PDB entry 1NFH | X-ray diffraction, 2.65 A resolution | chains A and B

[Chain A (and B)]
Name: conserved hypothetical protein AF1956
From: Archaeoglobus fulgidus
Notes: chain B of this document is another copy of the same molecule, construct and numbering; everything in this record applies to it too
UniProtKB: O28323 (ALBA2_ARCFU); residues 1-89 here = UniProt positions 1-89
Sequence (89 residues; row label = number of the first residue in the row):
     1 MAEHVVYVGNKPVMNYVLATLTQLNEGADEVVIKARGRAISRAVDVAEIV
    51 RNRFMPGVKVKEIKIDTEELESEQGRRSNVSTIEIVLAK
Not modelled in the structure: 1-3
Swiss-Prot annotation at these positions:
  - mutagenesis: N10 (N10A: Slight decrease in ability to bind DNA), K11 (K11R/Q/M: Less stable tetramers; decreased ability to bind DNA), L18 (L18R: Less stable tetramers; decreased ability to bind DNA), F54 (F54R: Less stable tetramers; decreased ability to bind DNA)

[How chain A and chain B interact]
Residue-residue contacts (27; chain A residue first):
  G37(A) with S41(B)
  S41(A) with G37(B), hydrogen bond (side chain-backbone); R38(B), hydrogen bond (side chain-backbone); I40(B); S41(B)
  R42(A) with R38(B)
  V44(A) with I65(B), hydrophobic; S81(B)
  D45(A) with S81(B), hydrogen bond
  A47(A) with I65(B), hydrophobic
  E48(A) with I65(B); D66(B); T67(B), hydrogen bond
  N52(A) with T67(B), hydrogen bond
  V60(A) with I65(B), hydrophobic
  I63(A) with I63(B), hydrophobic; I65(B), hydrophobic
  I65(A) with V44(B), hydrophobic; A47(B), hydrophobic; E48(B); R51(B), hydrogen bond (backbone-side chain); I63(B), hydrophobic
  D66(A) with E48(B)
  T67(A) with E48(B), hydrogen bond; N52(B)
  S81(A) with V44(B); D45(B), hydrogen bond
Interface residues without a listed pair, chain A (19 interface residues in all): R38, I40, T82, I83, I85
Interface residues without a listed pair, chain B (19 interface residues in all): V60, T82, I83, I85

[Summary]
The chain A/chain B interface involves 19 residues from each chain; the contacts include 8 hydrogen bonds.
Polar pairs include S41(A)-G37(B), S41(A)-R38(B) and D45(A)-S81(B). UniProt lists 4 mutagenesis sites on chain
A.
Chain A and chain B are both conserved hypothetical protein AF1956 (Archaeoglobus fulgidus); the structure,
Structure of a Sir2 substrate, alba, reveals a mechanism for deactylation-induced enhancement of DNA-binding,
was determined by X-ray diffraction, deposited together with 1NFJ.
